PDB entry 9D7W | electron microscopy, 3.30 A resolution | chain A

== Chain A ==
Molecule: Green fluorescence protein, MFS-type transporter SLC18B1, membrane protein with TBZ
From: Homo sapiens
Reference sequence: chimeric construct of A0A125NTU3, Q6NT16: residues 2-231 from A0A125NTU3 (A0A125NTU3_HYPSL) positions 2-231 (same numbers); residues 232-638 from Q6NT16 positions 25-431 (UniProt number = residue number - 207)
Sequence (751 residues; numbered 2 to 752; the number before each row is that of its first residue):
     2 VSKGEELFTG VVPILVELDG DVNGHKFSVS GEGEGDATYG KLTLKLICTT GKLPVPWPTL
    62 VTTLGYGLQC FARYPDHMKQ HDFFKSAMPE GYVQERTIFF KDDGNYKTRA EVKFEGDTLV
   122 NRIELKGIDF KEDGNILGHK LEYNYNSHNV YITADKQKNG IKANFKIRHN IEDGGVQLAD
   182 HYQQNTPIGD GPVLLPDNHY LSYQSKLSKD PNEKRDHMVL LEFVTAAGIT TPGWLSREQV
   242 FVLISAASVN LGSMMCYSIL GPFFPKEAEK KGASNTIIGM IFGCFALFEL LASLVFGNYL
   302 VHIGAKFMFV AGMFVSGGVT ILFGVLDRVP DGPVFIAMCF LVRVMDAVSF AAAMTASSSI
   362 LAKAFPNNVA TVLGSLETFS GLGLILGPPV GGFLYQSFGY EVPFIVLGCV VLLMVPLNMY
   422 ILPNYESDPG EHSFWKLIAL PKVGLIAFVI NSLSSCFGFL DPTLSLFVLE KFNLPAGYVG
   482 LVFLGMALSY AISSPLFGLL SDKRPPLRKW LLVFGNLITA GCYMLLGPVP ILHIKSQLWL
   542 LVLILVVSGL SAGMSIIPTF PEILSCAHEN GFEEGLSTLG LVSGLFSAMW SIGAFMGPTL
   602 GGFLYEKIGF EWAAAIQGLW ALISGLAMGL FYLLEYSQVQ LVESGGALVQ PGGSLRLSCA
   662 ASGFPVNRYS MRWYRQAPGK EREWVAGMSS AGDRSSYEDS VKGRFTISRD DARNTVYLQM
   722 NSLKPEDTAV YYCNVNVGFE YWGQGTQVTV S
Not modelled in the structure: 263-279
Sequence notes: conflict V2 (Leu in A0A125NTU3), L47 (Phe in A0A125NTU3), L65 (Phe in A0A125NTU3), T154 (Met in A0A125NTU3), A164 (Val in A0A125NTU3), G176 (Ser in A0A125NTU3), K207 (Ala in A0A125NTU3)
Cystine bridges: C660-C734
Ligand contacts: tetrabenazine (YHL): M255, Y258, F286, F351, E378, F458, Y491, W591

== In short ==
Ligands of chain A: tetrabenazine.
Chain A is Green fluorescence protein, MFS-type transporter SLC18B1, membrane protein with TBZ (Homo sapiens);
the structure, The TBZ-bound structure, was determined by electron microscopy, deposited together with 9D7U,
9D7V and 9D7X.
